PDB entry 4AZA | X-ray diffraction, 2.16 A resolution | chains A and B

== Chain A ==
Name: Eukaryotic translation initiation factor 4E
Source organism: Homo sapiens
Reference sequence: P06730 (IF4E_HUMAN); numbering as in UniProt (aligned over 1-217)
Amino-acid sequence (217 residues; each row starts with the number of its first residue):
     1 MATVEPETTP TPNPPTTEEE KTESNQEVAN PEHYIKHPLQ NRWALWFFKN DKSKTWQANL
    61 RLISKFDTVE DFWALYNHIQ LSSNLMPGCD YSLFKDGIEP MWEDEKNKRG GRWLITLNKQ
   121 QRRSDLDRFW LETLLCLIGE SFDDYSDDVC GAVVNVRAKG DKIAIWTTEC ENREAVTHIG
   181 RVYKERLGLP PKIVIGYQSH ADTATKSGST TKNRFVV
Disordered / not traced: 1-26, 209-211
Residues lining bound ligands: MGO ([[(2R,3S,4R,5R)-5-(6-amino-3-methyl-4-oxo-5H-imidazo[4,5-c]pyridin-1-yl)-3,4-dihydroxy-oxolan-2-yl]methoxy-hydroxy-phosphoryl] phosphono hydrogen phosphate): W56, Q57, D90, P100, M101, W102, E103, N155, R157, K159, K162, W166
UniProt features mapped onto this chain:
  - region (EIF4EBP1/2/3 binding): H37 to Q40, W73 to N77, E132 to G139
  - binding site (mRNA): W56, Q57, W102, E103, R157 to K162, T205 to S207
  - site: K159 (Microbial infection: Interaction with potato virus Y VPg)
  - modified residue: A2 (N-acetylalanine), T22 (Phosphothreonine), S209 (Phosphoserine)

== Chain B ==
Name: Eif4g1_d5s peptide
Amino-acid sequence (14 residues; numbered 50 to 63; the number before each row is that of its first residue):
    50 XKKRYSREFL LGFX
Modified positions: ACE (acetyl group) at position 50; NH2 (amino group) at position 63
From the paper describing this entry:
  - mutagenesis - L59V: decreased binding to Eukaryotic translation initiation factor 4E (chain A)

== Chain A / chain B interface ==
Pairs across the interface - 26 pairs, chain A then chain B:
  H37(A) with Y54(B); F58(B); F62(B)
  P38(A) with K52(B); Y54(B), hydrogen bond (backbone-side chain)
  L39(A) with Y54(B), hydrophobic
  Q40(A) with ACE_50(B), hydrogen bond (side chain-backbone); K51(B); K52(B)
  V69(A) with L59(B), hydrophobic; F62(B), hydrophobic
  E70(A) with F62(B)
  W73(A) with L59(B), hydrogen bond (side chain-backbone); L60(B), hydrophobic; F62(B); NH2_63(B)
  E132(A) with R56(B), salt bridge
  L135(A) with L59(B)
  I138(A) with L59(B), hydrophobic
  G139(A) with R53(B); Y54(B), hydrogen bond (backbone-backbone)
  E140(A) with K52(B); R53(B), hydrogen bond (backbone-side chain)
  D143(A) with R53(B), hydrogen bond (backbone-side chain)
  D144(A) with R53(B)
  R186(A) with R56(B)
Other interface residues (no listed pair), chain A (17 interface residues in all): L131, S146
Interface features reported in the paper:
  - pairs named by the authors: W73(A)-L59(B) (hydrophobic contact), L135(A)-L59(B) (hydrophobic contact)
  - interface residues, chain A: P38(A)
  - interface residues, chain A: W73(A), E132(A), L135(A) (from molecular simulation)

== Summary ==
The interface between chain A and chain B involves 17 residues on one side and 11 on the other; the contacts
include 6 hydrogen bonds and 1 salt bridge. Polar pairs include E132(A)-R56(B), P38(A)-Y54(B) and
Q40(A)-ACE_50(B). The paper describes hydrophobic contacts between W73(A) and L59(B) and L135(A) and L59(B).
From the paper: L59V of chain B reduces binding to Eukaryotic translation initiation factor 4E (chain A);
interface residues P38(A), W73(A) and E132(A) among others.
Here chain A is Eukaryotic translation initiation factor 4E (Homo sapiens) and chain B is Eif4g1_d5s peptide.
Entry 4AZA (Improved eIF4E binding peptides by phage display guided design) was determined by X-ray
diffraction.
